PDB entry 3VOQ | X-ray diffraction, 2.00 A resolution | chains A and B

# Chain A (and B)
Molecule: Target of rapamycin complex 2 subunit MAPKAP1
From: Homo sapiens
Notes: fragment: C-terminal PH domain; chain B of this document is another copy of the same molecule, construct and numbering; everything in this record applies to it too
UniProt: Q9BPZ7 (SIN1_HUMAN); residues 372-493 here = UniProt positions 372-493
Amino-acid sequence (125 residues; numbered 369 to 493; the number before each row is that of its first residue):
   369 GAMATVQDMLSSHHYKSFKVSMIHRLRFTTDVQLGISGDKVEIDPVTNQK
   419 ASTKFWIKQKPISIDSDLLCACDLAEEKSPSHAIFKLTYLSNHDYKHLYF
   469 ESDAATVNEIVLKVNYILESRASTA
Disordered / not traced: 415-420, 491-493 (chain B: 415-424, 492-493)
Construct notes: expression tag (369-371)

# Interface between chain A and chain B
Contacting residue pairs (29):
  I391(A) with L394(B), hydrophobic
  R393(A) with Y467(B)
  L394(A) with R393(B); L394(B), hydrogen bond (backbone-backbone)
  R395(A) with I391(B), hydrogen bond (side chain-backbone); H392(B), hydrogen bond (side chain-backbone); L394(B); Y467(B)
  F396(A) with A443(B), hydrophobic; I452(B), hydrophobic; Y467(B), hydrophobic
  T397(A) with L394(B); E444(B); K446(B), hydrogen bond (backbone-side chain)
  T398(A) with E444(B)
  F423(A) with C440(B); D441(B); L442(B), hydrogen bond (backbone-backbone); V479(B), hydrophobic; L480(B), hydrophobic; N483(B); E487(B)
  W424(A) with L442(B); A443(B)
  I425(A) with D441(B); L442(B), hydrogen bond (backbone-backbone); K454(B)
  H450(A) with R395(B)
  E469(A) with R395(B), salt bridge
Also at the interface, not in a pair above, chain A (14 interface residues in all): T421, I452

# Summary
Chain A and chain B form an interface of 14 and 18 residues respectively; the contacts include 6 hydrogen
bonds and 1 salt bridge. Polar contacts include E469(A)-R395(B), R395(A)-I391(B) and R395(A)-H392(B).
Both chains are Target of rapamycin complex 2 subunit MAPKAP1 (Homo sapiens). Entry 3VOQ (Crystal structure of
the pleckstrin homology domain of human Sin1, a TORC2 subunit) was determined by X-ray diffraction together
with 3ULB from the same study.
